Entry 8YW5 (electron microscopy, 2.84 A resolution); this record covers chains R and B of the 6 polymer chains in the assembly.

Chain R:
Molecule: Glucagon receptor
From: Homo sapiens
Reference sequence: P47871 (GLR_HUMAN); residues 27-432 here = UniProt positions 27-432
Sequence (406 residues; numbered 27 to 432; the number before each row is that of its first residue):
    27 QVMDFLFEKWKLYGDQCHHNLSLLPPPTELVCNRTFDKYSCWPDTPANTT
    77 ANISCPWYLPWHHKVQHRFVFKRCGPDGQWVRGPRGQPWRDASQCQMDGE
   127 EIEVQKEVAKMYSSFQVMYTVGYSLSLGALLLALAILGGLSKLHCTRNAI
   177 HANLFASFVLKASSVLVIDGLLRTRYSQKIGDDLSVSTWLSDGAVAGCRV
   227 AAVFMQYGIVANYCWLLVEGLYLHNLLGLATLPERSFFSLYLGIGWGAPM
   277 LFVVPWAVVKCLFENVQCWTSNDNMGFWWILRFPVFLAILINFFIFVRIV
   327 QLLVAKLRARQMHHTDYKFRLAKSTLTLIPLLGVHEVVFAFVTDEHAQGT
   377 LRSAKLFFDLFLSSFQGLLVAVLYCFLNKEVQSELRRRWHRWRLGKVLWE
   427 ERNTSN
Not modelled in the structure: 27, 48-56, 71-76, 422-432
Cystine bridges: Cys43-Cys67, Cys58-Cys100, Cys224-Cys294
Reported in the primary citation:
  - mutagenesis - Y138A (26.9-fold), I194K (36.0-fold): decreased signaling with Retatrutide
  - mutagenesis - Y138L, S297A: increased signaling with Retatrutide

Chain B:
Molecule: Guanine nucleotide-binding protein G(I)/G(S)/G(T) subunit beta-1
From: Homo sapiens
Reference sequence: P62873 (GBB1_HUMAN); residue numbers follow UniProt; this construct covers 2-340
Sequence (345 residues; each row starts with the number of its first residue; numbers below 1 keep their minus sign (Met-4 is residue -4)):
    -4 MGSLLQSELDQLRQEAEQLKNQIRDARKACADATLSQITNNIDPVGRIQM
    46 RTRRTLRGHLAKIYAMHWGTDSRLLVSASQDGKLIIWDSYTTNKVHAIPL
    96 RSSWVMTCAYAPSGNYVACGGLDNICSIYNLKTREGNVRVSRELAGHTGY
   146 LSCCRFLDDNQIVTSSGDTTCALWDIETGQQTTTFTGHTGDVMSLSLAPD
   196 TRLFVSGACDASAKLWDVREGMCRQTFTGHESDINAICFFPNGNAFATGS
   246 DDATCRLFDLRADQELMTYSHDNIICGITSVSFSKSGRLLLAGYDDFNCN
   296 VWDALKADRAGVLAGHDNRVSCLGVTDDGMAVATGSWDSFLKIWN
Not modelled in the structure: -4 to 1
Differences from the reference sequence: initiating methionine (-4); expression tag (-3 to 1)
Curated features (UniProtKB/Swiss-Prot):
  - modified residue: Ser2 (N-acetylserine), His266 (Phosphohistidine)

Chain R / chain B interface:
Residue-residue contacts - 5 pairs, chain R then chain B:
  Ser167(R) - Asp312(B)
  Arg413(R) - His311(B)
  Arg413(R) - Asp312(B)  salt bridge
  Arg417(R) - Ala309(B)
  Leu420(R) - Arg42(B)
Other interface residues (no listed pair), chain R (5 interface residues in all): Glu410
Other interface residues (no listed pair), chain B (7 interface residues in all): Phe292, Val307, Gly310

Summary:
The interface between chain R and chain B involves 5 residues on one side and 7 on the other, with 1 salt
bridge. The salt-bridged pair is Arg413(R)-Asp312(B). From the paper: Y138A and I194K of chain R reduce
signaling with Retatrutide; Y138L and S297A of chain R increase signaling with Retatrutide.
Chain R is Glucagon receptor and chain B is Guanine nucleotide-binding protein G(I)/G(S)/G(T) subunit beta-1,
both from Homo sapiens; the structure, Cryo-EM structure of the retatrutide-bound human GCGR-Gs complex, was
determined by electron microscopy together with 8YW3 and 8YW4 from the same study.
